7T2B - chains B and E of the 5 polymer chains in the assembly; structure by X-ray diffraction, 2.80 A resolution.

== Chain B ==
Protein: HLA class II histocompatibility antigen, DP beta 1 chain
From: Homo sapiens
UniProt: P04440 (DPB1_HUMAN); the author numbering skips numbers that UniProt does not, so the offset changes along the chain: 1-22 = UniProt 30-51; 25-190 = UniProt 52-217
Sequence (190 residues; row label = number of the first residue in the row; note: 2 numbers in that range are skipped by the numbering (no residue carries them; nothing is unmodelled there); numbers below 1 keep their minus sign (Ala-1 is residue -1)):
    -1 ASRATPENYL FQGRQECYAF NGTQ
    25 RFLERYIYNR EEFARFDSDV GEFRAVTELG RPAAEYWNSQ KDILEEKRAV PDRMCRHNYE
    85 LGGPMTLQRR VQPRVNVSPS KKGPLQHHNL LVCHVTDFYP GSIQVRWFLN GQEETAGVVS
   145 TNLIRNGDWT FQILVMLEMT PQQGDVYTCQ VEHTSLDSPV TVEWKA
Unresolved in the structure: 105-112, 189-190
Disulfides: Cys15-Cys79, Cys117-Cys173
Glycans and other covalent adducts: N-acetylglucosamine (NAG) linked to Asn19
Differences from the reference sequence: expression tag (-1 to 0)
Swiss-Prot annotation at these positions:
  - region: Lys189, Ala190 (Connecting peptide)
  - glycosylation: Asn19 (N-linked (GlcNAc...) asparagine)

== Chain E ==
Protein: T cell receptor, 5F, beta chain
From: Homo sapiens
UniProt: P01850 (TRBC1_HUMAN); residues 129-257 here correspond to UniProt positions 1-129 (UniProt number = residue number - 128)
Sequence (241 residues; each row starts with the number of its first residue; note: 16 numbers in that range are skipped by the numbering (no residue carries them; nothing is unmodelled there)):
     1 NAGVTQTPKF RVLKTGQSMT LLCAQDMNH
    37 EYMYWYRQDP GMGLRLIHYS VG
    63 EGTTAKGEVP
    74 DGYNVSRL
    83 KKQNFLLGLE SAAPSQTSVY FCASSQ
   112 GGGEQYFGPG TRLTVTEDLN KVFPPEVAVF EPSEAEISHT QKATLVCLAT GFFPDHVELS
   172 WWVNGKEVHS GVCTDPQPLK EQPALNDSRY CLSSRLRVSA TFWQNPRNHF RCQVQFYGLS
   232 ENDEWTQDRA KPVTQIVSAE AWGRAD
Unresolved in the structure: 1-2
Disulfides: Cys23-Cys104, Cys158-Cys223
Differences from the reference sequence: engineered mutation Cys184 (Ser56 in P01850)
Swiss-Prot annotation at these positions:
  - glycosylation: Asn197 (N-linked (GlcNAc...) asparagine)

== Chain B / chain E interface ==
Residue-residue contacts (6; chain B residue first):
  Tyr60(B) - Asn28(E)
  Asp66(B) - Gln108(E)
  Asp66(B) - Tyr117(E)
  Ile67(B) - Glu37(E)
  Glu70(B) - Gly112(E)
  Glu70(B) - Gly113(E)  hydrogen bond (side chain-backbone)
Also at the interface, not in a pair above, chain B (5 interface residues in all): Gln64
Also at the interface, not in a pair above, chain E (7 interface residues in all): Gly114
From the paper, about this interface:
  - pairs named by the authors: Asn28(E)-Tyr60(B), Glu37(E)-Ile67(B), Gln108(E)-Asp66(B), Gly113(E)-Glu70(B) (hydrogen bond), Tyr117(E)-Asp66(B)

== In short ==
Chain B and chain E form an interface of 5 and 7 residues respectively, with 1 hydrogen bond. The
hydrogen-bonded pair is Glu70(B)-Gly113(E). The authors report contacts between Asn28(E) and Tyr60(B),
Glu37(E) and Ile67(B) and Gln108(E) and Asp66(B) among others; a hydrogen bond between Gly113(E) and Glu70(B).
Chain B is HLA class II histocompatibility antigen, DP beta 1 chain and chain E is T cell receptor, 5F, beta
chain, both from Homo sapiens; the structure, Crystal structure of the 5F TCR in complex with HLA-DP4-Ply, was
determined by X-ray diffraction, deposited together with 7T2A, 7T2C and 7T2D.
